PDB entry 8CVO | electron microscopy, 2.95 A resolution | chains A and J of the 9 polymer chains in the assembly

== Chain A ==
Molecule: 16S ribosomal RNA
Source organism: Cutibacterium acnes
Sequence (1537 nucleotides; row label = number of the first residue in the row):
     1 UUUUUCAUUG GAGAGUUUGA UCCUGGCUCA GGACGAACGC UGGCGGCGUG CUUAACACAU
    61 GCAAGUCGAA CGGAAAGGCC CUGCUUUUGU GGGGUGCUCG AGUGGCGAAC GGGUGAGUAA
   121 CACGUGAGUA ACCUGCCCUU GACUUUGGGA UAACUUCAGG AAACUGGGGC UAAUACCGGA
   181 UAGGAGCUCC UGCUGCAUGG UGGGGGUUGG AAAGUUUCGG CGGUUGGGGA UGGACUCGCG
   241 GCUUAUCAGC UUGUUGGUGG GGUAGUGGCU UACCAAGGCU UUGACGGGUA GCCGGCCUGA
   301 GAGGGUGACC GGCCACAUUG GGACUGAGAU ACGGCCCAGA CUCCUACGGG AGGCAGCAGU
   361 GGGGAAUAUU GCACAAUGGG CGGAAGCCUG AUGCAGCAAC GCCGCGUGCG GGAUGACGGC
   421 CUUCGGGUUG UAAACCGCUU UCGCCUGUGA CGAAGCGUGA GUGACGGUAA UGGGUAAAGA
   481 AGCACCGGCU AACUACGUGC CAGCAGCCXC GGUGAUACGU AGGGUGCGAG CGUUGUCCGG
   541 AUUUAUUGGG CGUAAAGGGC UCGUAGGUGG UUGAUCGCGU CGGAAGUGUA AUCUUGGGGC
   601 UUAACCCUGA GCGUGCUUUC GAUACGGGUU GACUUGAGGA AGGUAGGGGA GAAUGGAAUU
   661 CCUGGUGGAG CGGUGGAAUG CGCAGAUAUC AGGAGGAACA CCAGUGGCGA AGGCGGUUCU
   721 CUGGGCCUUU CCUGACGCUG AGGAGCGAAA GCGUGGGGAG CGAACAGGCU UAGAUACCCU
   781 GGUAGUCCAC GCUGUAAACG GUGGGUACUA GGUGUGGGGU CCAUUCCACG GGUUCCGUGC
   841 CGUAGCUAAC GCUUUAAGUA CCCCGCCUGG GGAGUACGGC CGCAAGGCUA AAACUCAAAG
   901 GAAUUGACGG GGCCCCGCAC AAGCGGCGGA GCAUGCGGAU UAAUUCGAUG XAACGCGUAG
   961 AACCUUACCU GGGUUUGACA UGGAUCGGGA GUGCUCAGAG AUGGGUGUGC CUCUUUUGGG
  1021 GUCGGUUCAC AGGUGGUGCA UGGCUGUCGU CAGCUCGUGU CGUGAGAUGU UGGGUUAAGU
  1081 CCCGCAACGA GCGCAACCCU UGUUCACUGU UGCCAGCACG UUAUGGUGGG GACUCAGUGG
  1141 AGACCGCCGG GGUCAACUCG GAGGAAGGUG GGGAUGACGU CAAGUCAUCA UGCCCCUUAU
  1201 GUCCAGGGCU UCACGCAUGC UACAAUGGCU GGUACAGAGA GUGGCGAGCC UGUGAGGGUG
  1261 AGCGAAUCUC GGAAAGCCGG UCUCAGUUCG GAUUGGGGUC UGCAACUCGA CCUCAUGAAG
  1321 UCGGAGUCGC UAGUAAUCGC AGAUCAGCAA CGCUGCGGUG AAUACGUUCC CGGGGCUUGU
  1381 ACACACXGCC XGUXAAGUCA UGAAAGUUGG UAACACCCGA AGCCGGUGGC CUAACCGUUG
  1441 UGGGGGAGCC GUCGAAGGUG GGACUGGUGA UUAGGACUAA GUCGUAACAA GGUAGCCGUA
  1501 CCGGAAGGUG CGGCUGGAUC ACCUCCUUUC UAAGGAG
Not modelled in the structure: 1-905, 1016-1019, 1381-1537
Modified residues: PSU (pseudouridine-5'-monophosphate) at position 498, G7M (N7-methyl-guanosine-5'-monophosphate) at position 509, 2MG (2N-methylguanosine-5'-monophosphate) at position 950, 5MC (5-methylcytidine-5'-monophosphate) at position 951, 5MC (5-methylcytidine-5'-monophosphate) at position 1387, 4OC (4n,o2'-methylcytidine-5'-monophosphate) at position 1389, 5MC (5-methylcytidine-5'-monophosphate) at position 1391, 5MC (5-methylcytidine-5'-monophosphate) at position 1394, UR3 (3-methyluridine-5'-monophoshate) at position 1485, 2MG (2N-methylguanosine-5'-monophosphate) at position 1503, MA6 (6N-dimethyladenosine-5'-monophoshate) at position 1505, MA6 (6N-dimethyladenosine-5'-monophoshate) at position 1506
Metal / ion sites: Mg2+ site 1 near C918 (its only coordinating residue here); Mg2+ site 2 near A921 (its only coordinating residue here); Mg2+ site 3: G928, G929; Mg2+ site 4 near A948 (its only coordinating residue here); Mg2+ site 5: C1039, A1183, G1184 (together with Sarecycline); Mg2+ site 6 near A1095 (its only coordinating residue here); Mg2+ site 7 near A1183 (its only coordinating residue here); Mg2+ site 8 near U1210 (its only coordinating residue here)
Residues lining bound ligands: Sarecycline (V7A): U949, 2MG_950, G1038, C1039, C1181, A1182, A1183, G1184
What the authors report for this chain:
  - Mg2+ coordination: C1039, A1183, G1184
  - binding site for Sarecycline: C1039

== Chain J ==
Name: 30S ribosomal protein S9
Source organism: Cutibacterium acnes
UniProt: A0A2B7JN42 (A0A2B7JN42_CUTAC); residues 1-173 here = UniProt positions 1-173
Chain sequence (173 residues; row label = number of the first residue in the row):
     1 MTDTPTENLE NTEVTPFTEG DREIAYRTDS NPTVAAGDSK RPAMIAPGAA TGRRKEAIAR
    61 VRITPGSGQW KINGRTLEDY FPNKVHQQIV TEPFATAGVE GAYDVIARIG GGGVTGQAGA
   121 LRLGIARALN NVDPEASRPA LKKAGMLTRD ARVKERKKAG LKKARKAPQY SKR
Not modelled in the structure: 1-39

== Interface between chain A and chain J ==
Pairs across the interface (99):
  G926(A) - Gln169(J)  hydrogen bond to the base
  C927(A) - Gln169(J)  hydrogen bond to the sugar
  2MG_950(A) - Arg173(J)  hydrogen bond to the sugar
  5MC_951(A) - Tyr170(J)  hydrogen bond to the sugar
  C954(A) - Arg173(J)  hydrogen bond to the base
  G1102(A) - Arg149(J)  hydrogen bond to the phosphate
  G1102(A) - Ala151(J)  sugar contact
  U1103(A) - Arg53(J)  salt bridge to the phosphate
  U1103(A) - Arg127(J)  hydrogen bond to the phosphate
  U1103(A) - Arg149(J)  salt bridge to the phosphate
  U1104(A) - Arg53(J)  salt bridge to the phosphate
  U1104(A) - Arg127(J)  salt bridge to the phosphate
  A1115(A) - Arg62(J)  sugar contact
  C1133(A) - Arg60(J)  sugar contact
  U1134(A) - Thr51(J)  phosphate contact
  U1134(A) - Arg53(J)  phosphate contact
  U1134(A) - Ile58(J)  phosphate contact
  U1134(A) - Arg60(J)  hydrogen bond to the sugar
  C1135(A) - Arg53(J)  salt bridge to the phosphate
  C1135(A) - Ile58(J)  phosphate contact
  G1163(A) - Lys142(J)  salt bridge to the phosphate
  G1164(A) - Arg138(J)  salt bridge to the phosphate
  G1164(A) - Lys142(J)  phosphate contact
  A1165(A) - Arg138(J)  salt bridge to the phosphate
  A1165(A) - Leu147(J)  sugar contact
  A1165(A) - Thr148(J)  hydrogen bond to the phosphate
  A1165(A) - Arg149(J)  hydrogen bond to the sugar
  A1166(A) - Thr148(J)  hydrogen bond to the phosphate
  G1170(A) - Ala151(J)  base contact
  G1172(A) - Glu155(J)  sugar contact
  G1172(A) - Lys158(J)  phosphate contact
  G1173(A) - Arg156(J)  sugar contact
  G1173(A) - Lys158(J)  phosphate contact
  A1217(A) - Ser171(J)  hydrogen bond to the phosphate
  U1218(A) - Gln169(J)  phosphate contact
  U1218(A) - Ser171(J)  phosphate contact
  G1219(A) - Lys162(J)  salt bridge to the phosphate
  G1219(A) - Pro168(J)  phosphate contact
  G1219(A) - Gln169(J)  hydrogen bond to the phosphate
  A1234(A) - Arg75(J)  hydrogen bond to the sugar
  C1235(A) - Tyr80(J)  sugar contact
  C1235(A) - Gly112(J)  hydrogen bond to the sugar
  C1235(A) - Gly113(J)  sugar contact
  C1235(A) - Gln117(J)  hydrogen bond to the sugar
  A1236(A) - Gly110(J)  phosphate contact
  A1236(A) - Gly111(J)  hydrogen bond to the phosphate
  A1236(A) - Gly112(J)  hydrogen bond to the sugar
  A1236(A) - Gln117(J)  phosphate contact
  G1237(A) - Glu56(J)  phosphate contact
  G1237(A) - Gly111(J)  phosphate contact
  C1328(A) - Gln169(J)  sugar contact
  C1328(A) - Tyr170(J)  sugar contact
  G1329(A) - Lys166(J)  sugar contact
  G1329(A) - Ala167(J)  hydrogen bond to the sugar
  G1329(A) - Pro168(J)  sugar contact
  G1329(A) - Tyr170(J)  phosphate contact
  C1330(A) - Arg165(J)  sugar contact
  U1331(A) - Arg165(J)  salt bridge to the phosphate
  A1332(A) - Arg165(J)  salt bridge to the phosphate
  G1333(A) - Arg54(J)  hydrogen bond to the base
  G1333(A) - Lys55(J)  base contact
  G1333(A) - Arg152(J)  phosphate contact
  G1333(A) - Val153(J)  sugar contact
  G1333(A) - Lys154(J)  sugar contact
  U1334(A) - Lys154(J)  salt bridge to the phosphate
  U1334(A) - Glu155(J)  hydrogen bond to the phosphate
  U1334(A) - Arg165(J)  phosphate contact
  A1335(A) - Lys163(J)  salt bridge to the phosphate
  A1335(A) - Ala164(J)  phosphate contact
  A1335(A) - Arg165(J)  hydrogen bond to the phosphate
  A1335(A) - Lys166(J)  hydrogen bond to the phosphate
  A1336(A) - Lys163(J)  salt bridge to the phosphate
  A1336(A) - Lys166(J)  salt bridge to the phosphate
  U1337(A) - Lys163(J)  hydrogen bond to the base
  C1353(A) - Lys162(J)  salt bridge to the phosphate
  U1354(A) - Lys157(J)  salt bridge to the phosphate
  U1354(A) - Ala159(J)  phosphate contact
  U1354(A) - Gly160(J)  hydrogen bond to the phosphate
  U1354(A) - Leu161(J)  phosphate contact
  G1355(A) - Arg156(J)  salt bridge to the phosphate
  G1355(A) - Lys157(J)  salt bridge to the phosphate
  G1355(A) - Lys158(J)  phosphate contact
  G1355(A) - Ala159(J)  hydrogen bond to the phosphate
  C1356(A) - Arg156(J)  phosphate contact
  C1356(A) - Lys157(J)  hydrogen bond to the phosphate
  G1357(A) - Lys154(J)  base contact
  G1358(A) - Lys55(J)  phosphate contact
  G1358(A) - Glu56(J)  phosphate contact
  G1358(A) - Gly112(J)  phosphate contact
  G1358(A) - Gly113(J)  hydrogen bond to the phosphate
  G1358(A) - Lys154(J)  phosphate contact
  U1359(A) - Lys55(J)  salt bridge to the phosphate
  U1359(A) - Gly113(J)  phosphate contact
  U1359(A) - Val114(J)  hydrogen bond to the phosphate
  U1359(A) - Thr115(J)  hydrogen bond to the phosphate
  U1359(A) - Gly116(J)  hydrogen bond to the phosphate
  U1359(A) - Lys154(J)  hydrogen bond to the base
  G1360(A) - Lys55(J)  hydrogen bond to the base
  G1360(A) - Thr115(J)  hydrogen bond to the phosphate
Also at the interface, not in a pair above, chain A (49 interface residues in all): A952, U1101, C1114, A1238, C1277
Also at the interface, not in a pair above, chain J (50 interface residues in all): Pro82, Asn83, Arg108, Lys172

== Overview ==
49 residues of chain A and 50 residues of chain J are in contact; the contacts include 34 hydrogen bonds and
20 salt bridges. Polar contacts include G926(A)-Gln169(J), C954(A)-Arg173(J) and G1333(A)-Arg54(J). Chain A
binds Sarecycline. From the paper: a binding site for Sarecycline at C1039(A); Mg2+ coordination by C1039(A),
A1183(A) and G1184(A).
Chain A is 16S ribosomal RNA and chain J is 30S ribosomal protein S9, both from Cutibacterium acnes; the
structure, Cutibacterium acnes 30S ribosomal subunit with Sarecycline bound, head domain only in the local
refined map, was determined by electron microscopy, deposited together with 8CWO.
